6I3J - chain A; structure by X-ray diffraction, 2.59 A resolution.

== Chain A ==
Name: Bilirubin oxidase
Organism: Albifimbria verrucaria
Notes: EC 1.3.3.5
Reference sequence: Q12737 (BLRO_MYRVE); residues 1-534 here correspond to UniProt positions 39-572 (UniProt number = residue number + 38)
Amino-acid sequence (534 residues; numbered 1 to 534; the number before each row is that of its first residue):
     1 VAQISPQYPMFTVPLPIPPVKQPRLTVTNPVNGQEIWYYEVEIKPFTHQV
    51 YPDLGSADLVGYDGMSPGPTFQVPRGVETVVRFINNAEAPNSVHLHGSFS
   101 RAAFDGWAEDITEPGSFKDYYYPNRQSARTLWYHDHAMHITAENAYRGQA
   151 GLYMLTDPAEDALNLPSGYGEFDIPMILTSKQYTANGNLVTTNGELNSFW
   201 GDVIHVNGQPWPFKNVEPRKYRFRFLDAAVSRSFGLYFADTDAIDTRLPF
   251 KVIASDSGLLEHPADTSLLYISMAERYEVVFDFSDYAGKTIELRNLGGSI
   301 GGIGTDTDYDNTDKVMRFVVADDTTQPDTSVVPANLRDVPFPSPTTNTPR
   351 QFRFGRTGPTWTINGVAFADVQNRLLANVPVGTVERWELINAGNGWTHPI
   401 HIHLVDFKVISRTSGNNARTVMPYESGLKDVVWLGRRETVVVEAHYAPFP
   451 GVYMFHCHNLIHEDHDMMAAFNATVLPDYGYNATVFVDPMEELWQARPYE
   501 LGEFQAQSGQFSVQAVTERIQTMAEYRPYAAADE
UniProt features mapped onto this chain:
  - binding site (Cu cation): His94, His96, His134, His136, His398, His401, His403, His456, Cys457, His458, His462, Met467
  - glycosylation (N-linked (GlcNAc...) asparagine): Asn472, Asn482
Covalent attachments: N-acetylglucosamine (NAG) linked to Asn472, Asn482
Ion coordination: Na+ site 1 near Asp63 (its only coordinating residue here); Na+ site 2 near Asn86 (its only coordinating residue here); Cu ion site 1: His94, His401; Cu ion site 2: His96, His134, His458; Cu ion site 3: His136, His403, His456; Na+ site 3: Ser284, Asp285; Cu ion site 4: His398, Cys457, His462; Na+ site 4: Leu404, Ala447; Na+ site 5: Glu525 (together with N-acetylglucosamine)
Ligand contacts:
  - hexacyanoferrate(3-) (FC6), molecule 1: Pro14, Phe213, Lys214, Asn215
  - hexacyanoferrate(3-) (FC6), molecule 2: Thr184, Ala185, Asn186
  - hexacyanoferrate(3-) (FC6), molecule 3: Pro344, Arg386, Lys408, Ile410, Glu443
  - hexacyanoferrate(3-) (FC6), molecule 4: Arg356, Gly393, Asn394, Gly395, Trp396
  - succinic acid (SIN), molecule 1: Asn29, Val31, Asn32, Glu78, Tyr121, Arg125, Arg527, Pro528, Tyr529, Ala530, Asp533
  - succinic acid (SIN), molecule 2: Ser66, Pro67, Ala145, Tyr146, Gly148, Gln149, Ala150, Thr179, Lys181, His205, Gly208
From the paper describing this entry:
  - post-translational modification sites: Trp396, His398, Asn472, Asn482
  - contacts within the chain: Phe354-Trp396 (hydrogen bond), Trp361-Trp396, Asn391-Trp396 (hydrogen bond), Gly393-Trp396, Trp396-His398 (covalent link)
  - Cu ion coordination: His398, His462
  - conformationally variable residues: His398
  - binding site for hexacyanoferrate(3-): Asn394, Gly395, Trp396
  - mutagenesis - W396A: decreased binding to bilirubin
  - mutagenesis - W396A: unchanged catalytic activity
  - mutagenesis - W396A (3.1 +/- 0.2 mM), W396F (6.8 +/- 0.4 mM): decreased binding to ABTS
  - mutagenesis - W396A (5.0 +/- 2.0%), W396F (10.0 +/- 3.0%): decreased catalytic activity on DMP
  - mutagenesis - W396D (0.6 +/- 0.3%): abolished catalytic activity on DMP

== Summary ==
Bound to chain A: 4 copies of hexacyanoferrate(3-) and succinic acid. Covalently linked N-acetylglucosamine:
at Asn472 and Asn482. His94 and His401 coordinate Cu ion site 1. Curated annotation (UniProt) lists 12 Cu
cation-binding residues. From the paper: a binding site for hexacyanoferrate(3-) at Asn394, Gly395 and Trp396;
W396A and W396F reduce binding to ABTS.
Chain A is Bilirubin oxidase (Albifimbria verrucaria); the structure, Bilirubin oxidase from Myrothecium
verrucaria in complex with ferricyanide, was determined by X-ray diffraction (same publication as 6I3K and
6I3L).
